Entry 8WLM (electron microscopy, 3.57 A resolution); this record covers chain A.

[Chain A]
Protein: Synaptic vesicular amine transporter
Source organism: Homo sapiens
Reference sequence: Q05940 (VMAT2_HUMAN); numbering as in UniProt (aligned over 1-474)
Sequence (497 residues; each row starts with the number of its first residue):
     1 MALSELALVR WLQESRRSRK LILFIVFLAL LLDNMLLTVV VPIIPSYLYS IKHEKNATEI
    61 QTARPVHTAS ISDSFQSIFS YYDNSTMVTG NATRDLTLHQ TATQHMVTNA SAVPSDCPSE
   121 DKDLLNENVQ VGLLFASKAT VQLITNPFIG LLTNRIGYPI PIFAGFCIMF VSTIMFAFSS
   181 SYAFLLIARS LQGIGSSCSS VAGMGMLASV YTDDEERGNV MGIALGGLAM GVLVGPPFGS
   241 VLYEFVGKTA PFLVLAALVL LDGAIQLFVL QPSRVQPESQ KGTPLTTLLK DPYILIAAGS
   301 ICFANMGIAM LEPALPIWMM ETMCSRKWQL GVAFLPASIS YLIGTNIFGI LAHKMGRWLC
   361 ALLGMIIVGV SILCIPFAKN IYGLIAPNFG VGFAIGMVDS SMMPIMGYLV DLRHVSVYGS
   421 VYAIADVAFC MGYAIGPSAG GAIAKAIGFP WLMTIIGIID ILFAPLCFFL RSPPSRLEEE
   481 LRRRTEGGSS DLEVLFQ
Unresolved in the structure: 1-14, 51-128, 475-497
Differences from the reference sequence: expression tag (475-497)
Ligand contacts: serotonin (SRO): Leu228, Val232, Asn305, Ile308, Glu312, Phe334, Ala337, Ser338, Tyr341, Ile395, Asp399, Tyr433
Curated features (UniProtKB/Swiss-Prot):
  - binding site (serotonin): Leu228, Val232, Asn305, Ile308, Glu312, Phe334, Tyr341, Asp399, Tyr433
  - glycosylation (N-linked (GlcNAc...) asparagine): Asn84, Asn91
  - natural variant: Pro387 (P387L: In PKDYS2)
  - mutagenesis: Asp33 (D33A: Abolishes dopamine uptake; D33N: Abolishes dopamine uptake. Abolishes serotonin uptake), Asn34 (N34A: Abolishes binding to reserpine. Reduces binding to dihydrotetrabenazine. Reduces serotonin uptake; N34D: Abolishes binding to dihydrotetrabenazine. Reduces serotonin uptake ...), Leu37 (L37A: Abolishes binding to dihydrotetrabenazine; L37F: Reduces sensitivity to tetrabenazine. Reduces fluorescent false neurotransmitter FFN206 uptake. Abolishes binding to dihydrotetrabenazine ...), Thr38 (T38A: Abolishes binding to dihydrotetrabenazine. Abolishes dopamine uptake), Val41 (V41A: Abolishes binding to dihydrotetrabenazine. Reduces dopamine uptake), Pro45 (P45A: Abolishes dopamine uptake), Glu127 (E127A: Reduces serotonin uptake), Phe135 (F135A: Abolishes binding to dihydrotetrabenazine. Reduces sensitivity to tetrabenazine. Abolishes FFN206 uptake. Abolishes binding to dihydrotetrabenazine. Abolishes serotonin uptake), Lys138 (K138A: Reduces dopamine uptake. Abolishes binding to dihydrotetrabenazine. Abolishes serotonin uptake), Arg189 (R189A: Abolishes binding to dihydrotetrabenazine. Abolishes serotonin uptake; R189K: Abolishes binding to dihydrotetrabenazine. Abolishes binding to tetrabenazine. Abolishes serotonin uptake ...), Ser196 (S196A: Reduces dopamine uptake), Met204 (M204A: Reduces dopamine uptake), 27 further mutagenesis entries in UniProt
What the authors report for this chain:
  - conformationally variable residues (side-chain flip): Glu312, Tyr341, Phe429
  - binding site for serotonin: Asn305, Ile308, Glu312, Phe334, Tyr341, Asp399
  - mutagenesis - D399A: decreased expression
  - mutagenesis - Y433A, Y433F: decreased binding to serotonin
  - specificity-determining residues: Leu37, Val232, Ile308, Tyr433
  - disease-associated variants - P316A (citing earlier work)

[In short]
Chain A binds serotonin. From UniProt: 9 serotonin-binding residues and 39 mutagenesis sites. The paper
reports a binding site for serotonin at Asn305, Ile308 and Glu312 among others; Y433A and Y433F reduce binding
to serotonin.
Chain A is Synaptic vesicular amine transporter (Homo sapiens); the structure, Cryo-EM structure of human
VMAT2 in presence of 5-HT, was determined by electron microscopy together with 8WLJ, 8WLK and 8WLL from the
same study.
